6RDB - chains R and S of the 20 polymer chains in the assembly; structure by electron microscopy, 2.80 A resolution.

Chain R:
Molecule: Mitochondrial ATP synthase subunit delta
Organism: Polytomella sp. Pringsheim 198.80
UniProtKB: D7P7X6 (D7P7X6_9CHLO); numbering as in UniProt (aligned over 1-199)
Sequence (199 residues; each row starts with the number of its first residue):
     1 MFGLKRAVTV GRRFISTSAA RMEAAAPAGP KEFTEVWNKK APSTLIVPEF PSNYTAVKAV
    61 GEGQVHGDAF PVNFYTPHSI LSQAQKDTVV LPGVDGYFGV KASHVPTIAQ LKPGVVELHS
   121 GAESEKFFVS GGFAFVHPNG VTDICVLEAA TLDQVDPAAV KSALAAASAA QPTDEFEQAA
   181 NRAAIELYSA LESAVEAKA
Disordered / not traced: 1-22

Chain S:
Molecule: ATP synthase gamma chain, mitochondrial
Organism: Polytomella sp. Pringsheim 198.80
UniProtKB: Q4LDE7 (Q4LDE7_9CHLO); numbering as in UniProt (aligned over 1-317)
Sequence (317 residues; numbered 1 to 317; the number before each row is that of its first residue):
     1 MALRKAVLSL GLSQGVAAEA VLGSGMFNAV QHESVRYASN QAVKQRIRAI KNIGKITKAM
    61 KMVAASKMKN AQIAVEQSRG LVDPFVRLFG DFPAVNSNKS VVVAVTSDKG LCGGLNSNIT
   121 KYTRATLATT ESEGKDVVVV SIGDKGRSQL TRIESQRYQL AIADTYKVRV TFGQASLIVE
   181 ELIKHNPQSY QILFNKFRSA ISFKPTVATI LSPDLLEKQL EDVTGNSLDA YDIEASHERS
   241 DVLRDLTEFH LGVTLYNAML ENNCSEHASR MSAMENSTKS AGEMLGKLTL DYNRKRQATI
   301 TTELIEIIAG ASALMDE
Disordered / not traced: 1-38, 316-317

Chain R / chain S interface:
Pairs across the interface - 102 pairs, chain R then chain S:
  Glu23(R) - Gln219(S)
  Glu23(R) - Asp222(S)
  Ala24(R) - Asp222(S)
  Ala26(R) - Asn96(S)
  Ala26(R) - Leu220(S)
  Ala28(R) - Phe92(S)  hydrophobic
  Ala28(R) - Ala94(S)
  Ala28(R) - Val95(S)  hydrophobic
  Gly29(R) - Asp91(S)
  Gly29(R) - Pro93(S)
  Pro30(R) - Asp91(S)
  Glu32(R) - Ala94(S)
  Phe33(R) - Pro93(S)  hydrophobic
  Phe33(R) - Ala94(S)  hydrophobic
  Phe33(R) - Thr130(S)
  Val36(R) - Thr129(S)
  Trp37(R) - Ala125(S)  hydrogen bond (side chain-backbone)
  Trp37(R) - Thr129(S)
  Lys40(R) - Ala128(S)  hydrogen bond (side chain-backbone)
  Lys40(R) - Thr129(S)
  Lys40(R) - Glu131(S)
  Ala41(R) - Ala125(S)  hydrophobic
  Leu45(R) - Lys121(S)
  Leu45(R) - Tyr122(S)  hydrophobic
  Ile46(R) - Tyr122(S)  hydrogen bond (backbone-side chain)
  Pro48(R) - Tyr122(S)
  Pro48(R) - Pro205(S)
  Pro48(R) - Val207(S)  hydrophobic
  Glu49(R) - Lys204(S)
  Glu49(R) - Pro205(S)  hydrogen bond (backbone-backbone)
  Glu49(R) - Thr206(S)
  Glu49(R) - Val207(S)  hydrogen bond (backbone-backbone)
  Phe50(R) - Asp91(S)
  Phe50(R) - Pro93(S)  hydrophobic
  Phe50(R) - Val207(S)
  Pro51(R) - Val86(S)
  Pro51(R) - Asp91(S)
  Pro51(R) - Val207(S)
  Ser52(R) - Val86(S)
  Ser52(R) - Asp91(S)  hydrogen bond
  Tyr54(R) - Lys196(S)
  Tyr54(R) - Arg198(S)
  Thr55(R) - Asp83(S)  hydrogen bond
  Thr55(R) - Val86(S)
  Thr55(R) - Arg87(S)
  Val57(R) - Arg87(S)  hydrogen bond (backbone-side chain)
  Ala59(R) - Arg87(S)
  Ala59(R) - Tyr231(S)
  Asn73(R) - Arg87(S)  hydrogen bond
  Tyr75(R) - Gly80(S)
  Tyr75(R) - Leu81(S)  hydrophobic
  Tyr75(R) - Asp83(S)
  Tyr75(R) - Pro84(S)
  Thr76(R) - Leu81(S)
  Pro77(R) - Ser78(S)
  Pro77(R) - Leu81(S)
  Pro77(R) - Phe172(S)  hydrophobic
  Pro77(R) - Tyr256(S)
  His78(R) - Gln77(S)
  Ser79(R) - Gln77(S)
  Ile80(R) - Glu76(S)
  Ile80(R) - Gln77(S)
  Ile80(R) - Gly80(S)
  Gly93(R) - Glu234(S)
  Val94(R) - Glu234(S)  hydrogen bond (backbone-side chain)
  Val94(R) - Ala235(S)
  Val94(R) - Ser236(S)
  Asp95(R) - Glu234(S)  hydrogen bond (backbone-side chain)
  Phe98(R) - Glu234(S)
  Val105(R) - Asp232(S)
  Pro106(R) - Ala230(S)
  Pro106(R) - Tyr231(S)
  Pro106(R) - Asp232(S)  hydrogen bond (backbone-backbone)
  Thr107(R) - Tyr231(S)
  Thr107(R) - Asp232(S)
  Ile108(R) - Leu88(S)  hydrophobic
  Ile108(R) - Tyr231(S)  hydrophobic
  Ile108(R) - Asp232(S)  hydrogen bond (backbone-backbone)
  Ile108(R) - Ile233(S)
  Ile108(R) - Glu234(S)  hydrogen bond (backbone-backbone)
  Ala109(R) - Glu234(S)
  Gln110(R) - Glu234(S)
  Gln110(R) - Ala235(S)
  Gln110(R) - Val242(S)
  Phe133(R) - Val242(S)  hydrophobic
  Phe133(R) - Asp245(S)
  Phe133(R) - Leu246(S)  hydrophobic
  Phe133(R) - Phe249(S)  hydrophobic
  Phe135(R) - Phe85(S)  hydrophobic
  Phe135(R) - Leu88(S)  hydrophobic
  Phe135(R) - Leu246(S)  hydrophobic
  Val136(R) - Tyr231(S)
  His137(R) - Arg87(S)
  His137(R) - Leu88(S)
  His137(R) - Tyr231(S)
  Pro138(R) - Tyr231(S)
  Asp143(R) - Pro84(S)
  Asp143(R) - Arg87(S)  salt bridge
  Cys145(R) - Leu81(S)  hydrophobic
  Cys145(R) - Pro84(S)  hydrophobic
  Cys145(R) - Phe249(S)
  Leu147(R) - Phe249(S)  hydrophobic
Other interface residues (no listed pair), chain R (53 interface residues in all): Val47, Lys58, Gly96, Val141, Val146
Other interface residues (no listed pair), chain S (51 interface residues in all): Val82, Asn118, Thr126, Ala208, Leu228

Overview:
The interface between chain R and chain S involves 53 residues on one side and 51 on the other; the contacts
include 14 hydrogen bonds and 1 salt bridge. Polar pairs include Asp143(R)-Arg87(S), Trp37(R)-Ala125(S) and
Lys40(R)-Ala128(S).
Here chain R is Mitochondrial ATP synthase subunit delta and chain S is ATP synthase gamma chain,
mitochondrial, both from Polytomella sp. Pringsheim 198.80. Entry 6RDB (CryoEM structure of Polytomella F-ATP
synthase, Primary rotary state 1, focussed refinement of F1 head and ...) was determined by electron
microscopy together with 6RD4, 6RD5, 6RD6, 6RD7, 6RD8, 6RD9 and 46 further entries from the same study.
